Entry 2Y20 (X-ray diffraction, 1.65 A resolution); this record covers chains A and B.

[Chain A (and B)]
Protein: Uncharacterized protein
Organism: Archaeoglobus fulgidus
Notes: fragment: hamp domain, residues 278-331; chain B of this document is another copy of the same molecule, construct and numbering; everything in this record applies to it too
UniProtKB: O28769 (O28769_ARCFU); residue numbers follow UniProt; this construct covers 278-331
Chain sequence (58 residues; numbered 274 to 331; the number before each row is that of its first residue):
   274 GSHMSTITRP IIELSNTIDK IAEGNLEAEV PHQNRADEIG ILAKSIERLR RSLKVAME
Not modelled in the structure: 274-278, 331 (chain B: 274-275)
Construct notes: expression tag (274-277); engineered mutation I291 (Ala in O28769)
Ion coordination: Zn2+: E286, H305

[Interface between chain A and chain B]
Residue-residue contacts (35; chain A residue first):
  I280(A) - H276(B)
  I280(A) - I280(B)  hydrophobic
  T281(A) - E311(B)  hydrogen bond
  I284(A) - I284(B)  hydrophobic
  I284(A) - E311(B)
  S288(A) - I314(B)
  S288(A) - L315(B)
  S288(A) - S318(B)
  I291(A) - L315(B)  hydrophobic
  I291(A) - S318(B)
  I291(A) - I319(B)  hydrophobic
  I291(A) - L322(B)  hydrophobic
  D292(A) - S318(B)  hydrogen bond
  D292(A) - R321(B)  salt bridge
  I294(A) - L322(B)  hydrophobic
  A295(A) - L322(B)  hydrophobic
  A295(A) - S325(B)  hydrogen bond (backbone-side chain)
  E311(A) - H276(B)  salt bridge
  E311(A) - T281(B)  hydrogen bond
  E311(A) - I284(B)
  I314(A) - S288(B)
  L315(A) - I284(B)  hydrophobic
  L315(A) - S288(B)  hydrogen bond (backbone-side chain)
  L315(A) - I291(B)  hydrophobic
  L315(A) - L315(B)  hydrophobic
  S318(A) - S288(B)
  S318(A) - I291(B)
  S318(A) - D292(B)  hydrogen bond
  I319(A) - I291(B)  hydrophobic
  R321(A) - D292(B)  salt bridge
  L322(A) - I291(B)  hydrophobic
  L322(A) - I294(B)  hydrophobic
  L322(A) - A295(B)  hydrophobic
  L322(A) - L322(B)  hydrophobic
  L326(A) - L326(B)  hydrophobic
Also at the interface, not in a pair above, chain A (19 interface residues in all): I285, I312, S325
Also at the interface, not in a pair above, chain B (19 interface residues in all): I312

[Overview]
Chain A and chain B each contribute 19 residues to their interface; the contacts include 6 hydrogen bonds and
3 salt bridges. Polar contacts include D292(A)-R321(B), E311(A)-H276(B) and T281(A)-E311(B). The Zn2+ site is
built by E286(A) and H305(A).
Chain A and chain B are both Uncharacterized protein (Archaeoglobus fulgidus); the structure, The mechanisms
of HAMP-mediated signaling in transmembrane receptors - the A291I mutant, was determined by X-ray diffraction
(same publication as 2Y0Q and 2Y0T).
